PDB entry 4QQ8 | X-ray diffraction, 2.88 A resolution | chains A and B of the 4 polymer chains in the assembly

== Chain A (and B) ==
Molecule: Formolase
Organism: Pseudomonas fluorescens
Notes: engineered mutation(s): W89R, L90T; chain B of this document is another copy of the same molecule, construct and numbering; everything in this record applies to it too
UniProt: Q9F4L3 (Q9F4L3_PSEFL); numbering as in UniProt (aligned over 1-563)
Chain sequence (583 residues; each row starts with the number of its first residue):
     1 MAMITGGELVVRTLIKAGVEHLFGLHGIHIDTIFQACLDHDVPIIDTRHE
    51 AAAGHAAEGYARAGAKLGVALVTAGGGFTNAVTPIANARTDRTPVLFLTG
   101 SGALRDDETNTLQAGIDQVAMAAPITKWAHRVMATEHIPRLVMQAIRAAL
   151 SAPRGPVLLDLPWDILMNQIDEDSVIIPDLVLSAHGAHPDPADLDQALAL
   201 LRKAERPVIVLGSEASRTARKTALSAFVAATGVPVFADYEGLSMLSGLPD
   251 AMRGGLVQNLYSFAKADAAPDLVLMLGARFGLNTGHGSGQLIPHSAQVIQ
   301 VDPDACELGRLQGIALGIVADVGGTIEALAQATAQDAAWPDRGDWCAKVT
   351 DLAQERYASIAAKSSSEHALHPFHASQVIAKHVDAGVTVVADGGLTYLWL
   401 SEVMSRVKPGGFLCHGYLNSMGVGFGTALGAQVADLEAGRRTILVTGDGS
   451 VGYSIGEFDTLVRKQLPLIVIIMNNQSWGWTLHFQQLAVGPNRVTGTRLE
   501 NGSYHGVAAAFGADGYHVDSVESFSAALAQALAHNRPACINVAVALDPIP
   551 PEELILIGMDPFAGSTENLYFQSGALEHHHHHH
Disordered / not traced: 1, 565-583
Construct notes: conflict I28 (Ala in Q9F4L3), R89 (Trp in Q9F4L3), T90 (Leu in Q9F4L3), H188 (Arg in Q9F4L3), G394 (Ala in Q9F4L3), N419 (Gly in Q9F4L3), W480 (Ala in Q9F4L3); expression tag (564-583)
Metal / ion sites: Mg2+: D448, N475, S477 (together with thiamine diphosphate)
Residues lining bound ligands:
  - thiamine diphosphate (TPP), molecule 1: L25, H26, G27, E50, T73, G76, G77, N80, Q113
  - thiamine diphosphate (TPP), molecule 2: G393, G394, L395, T396, N419, S420, M421, G447, D448, G449, S450, Y453, N475, S477, W478, G479, W480, T481

== How chain A and chain B interact ==
Residue-residue contacts - 121 pairs, chain A then chain B:
  L25(A) - Y453(B)
  L25(A) - W478(B)  hydrophobic
  H26(A) - T481(B)
  H26(A) - Q485(B)  hydrogen bond
  H26(A) - G496(B)
  H26(A) - T497(B)
  G27(A) - T481(B)
  I28(A) - T481(B)
  I28(A) - F484(B)  hydrophobic
  D31(A) - F484(B)
  D31(A) - Q485(B)  hydrogen bond
  D31(A) - V489(B)
  F34(A) - T495(B)
  Q35(A) - Q485(B)
  Q35(A) - R493(B)  hydrogen bond
  L38(A) - T495(B)
  D39(A) - R493(B)  salt bridge
  D46(A) - G496(B)
  R48(A) - D448(B)  hydrogen bond (side chain-backbone)
  R48(A) - G449(B)  hydrogen bond (side chain-backbone)
  R48(A) - G452(B)
  R48(A) - Y453(B)
  R48(A) - L499(B)
  R48(A) - Y504(B)  hydrogen bond
  H49(A) - Y453(B)
  E50(A) - Y453(B)  hydrogen bond
  G76(A) - S420(B)
  T79(A) - T83(B)  hydrogen bond
  T79(A) - A86(B)
  N80(A) - T83(B)  hydrogen bond
  N80(A) - Y453(B)
  V82(A) - M121(B)  hydrophobic
  T83(A) - T79(B)  hydrogen bond
  T83(A) - N80(B)  hydrogen bond
  A86(A) - T79(B)
  R89(A) - G115(B)  hydrogen bond (side chain-backbone)
  R89(A) - I116(B)
  E108(A) - R310(B)  salt bridge
  E108(A) - L311(B)
  T109(A) - G281(B)
  T109(A) - H286(B)  hydrogen bond (backbone-side chain)
  T109(A) - L311(B)
  N110(A) - F280(B)  hydrogen bond (side chain-backbone)
  N110(A) - G281(B)
  N110(A) - L282(B)  hydrogen bond (backbone-backbone)
  N110(A) - E307(B)  hydrogen bond
  N110(A) - R310(B)
  N110(A) - Y417(B)
  T111(A) - H286(B)
  T111(A) - Y417(B)
  L112(A) - Y417(B)
  L112(A) - N419(B)
  Q113(A) - Y417(B)  hydrogen bond (backbone-backbone)
  Q113(A) - L418(B)
  G115(A) - R89(B)  hydrogen bond (backbone-side chain)
  I116(A) - R89(B)
  I116(A) - L418(B)  hydrophobic
  M121(A) - V82(B)  hydrophobic
  M121(A) - M121(B)
  M121(A) - P124(B)  hydrophobic
  M121(A) - I125(B)  hydrophobic
  P124(A) - M121(B)  hydrophobic
  I125(A) - M121(B)  hydrophobic
  F280(A) - N110(B)  hydrogen bond (backbone-side chain)
  G281(A) - T109(B)
  G281(A) - N110(B)
  L282(A) - N110(B)  hydrogen bond (backbone-backbone)
  L282(A) - L112(B)  hydrophobic
  H286(A) - T109(B)
  H286(A) - T111(B)  hydrogen bond
  E307(A) - N110(B)  hydrogen bond
  R310(A) - E108(B)  salt bridge
  R310(A) - N110(B)
  L311(A) - E108(B)
  L311(A) - T109(B)
  Y417(A) - N110(B)
  Y417(A) - T111(B)
  Y417(A) - L112(B)
  Y417(A) - Q113(B)  hydrogen bond (backbone-backbone)
  L418(A) - Q113(B)
  L418(A) - I116(B)  hydrophobic
  N419(A) - L112(B)
  S420(A) - G76(B)
  D448(A) - R48(B)  hydrogen bond (backbone-side chain)
  G449(A) - R48(B)  hydrogen bond (backbone-side chain)
  G452(A) - R48(B)
  Y453(A) - L25(B)
  Y453(A) - R48(B)
  Y453(A) - H49(B)
  Y453(A) - E50(B)  hydrogen bond
  Y453(A) - N80(B)
  I455(A) - I455(B)  hydrophobic
  D459(A) - N501(B)  hydrogen bond
  R463(A) - L499(B)
  T481(A) - H26(B)
  F484(A) - I28(B)  hydrophobic
  F484(A) - D31(B)
  Q485(A) - H26(B)  hydrogen bond
  Q485(A) - D31(B)  hydrogen bond
  Q485(A) - Q35(B)
  V489(A) - D31(B)
  R493(A) - Q35(B)  hydrogen bond
  R493(A) - D39(B)  salt bridge
  T495(A) - F34(B)
  G496(A) - H26(B)
  G496(A) - D46(B)
  T497(A) - H26(B)
  L499(A) - R48(B)
  L499(A) - R463(B)
  N501(A) - D459(B)  hydrogen bond
  N501(A) - F511(B)  hydrogen bond (side chain-backbone)
  S503(A) - A510(B)  hydrogen bond (backbone-backbone)
  Y504(A) - R48(B)  hydrogen bond
  G506(A) - A510(B)
  V507(A) - A510(B)
  V507(A) - F511(B)  hydrophobic
  A510(A) - S503(B)  hydrogen bond (backbone-backbone)
  A510(A) - G506(B)
  A510(A) - V507(B)
  F511(A) - N501(B)  hydrogen bond (backbone-side chain)
  F511(A) - V507(B)  hydrophobic
Also at the interface, not in a pair above, chain A (74 interface residues in all): T47, G75, D117, A120, R279, G456, V462, W478, G502
Also at the interface, not in a pair above, chain B (76 interface residues in all): G27, L38, T47, G75, T90, D117, A120, R279, G456, V462, R498, G502

== In short ==
74 residues of chain A face 76 of chain B across their interface, with 36 hydrogen bonds and 4 salt bridges.
Polar contacts include D39(A)-R493(B), E108(A)-R310(B) and H26(A)-Q485(B). Bound to chain A: thiamine
diphosphate. D448(A), N475(A) and S477(A) coordinate Mg2+.
Chain A and chain B are both Formolase (Pseudomonas fluorescens); the structure, Crystal structure of the
formolase FLS in space group P 43 21 2, was determined by X-ray diffraction (same publication as 4QPZ).
